Entry 4L4T (X-ray diffraction, 2.00 A resolution); this record covers chains A and H of the 4 polymer chains in the assembly.

# Chain A
Name: Major histocompatibility complex class I-related gene protein
Source organism: Homo sapiens
Notes: fragment: extracellular domain, residues 23-292
Reference sequence: Q95460 (HMR1_HUMAN); residues 1-270 here correspond to UniProt positions 23-292 (UniProt number = residue number + 22)
Sequence (271 residues; each row starts with the number of its first residue; numbering starts at 0):
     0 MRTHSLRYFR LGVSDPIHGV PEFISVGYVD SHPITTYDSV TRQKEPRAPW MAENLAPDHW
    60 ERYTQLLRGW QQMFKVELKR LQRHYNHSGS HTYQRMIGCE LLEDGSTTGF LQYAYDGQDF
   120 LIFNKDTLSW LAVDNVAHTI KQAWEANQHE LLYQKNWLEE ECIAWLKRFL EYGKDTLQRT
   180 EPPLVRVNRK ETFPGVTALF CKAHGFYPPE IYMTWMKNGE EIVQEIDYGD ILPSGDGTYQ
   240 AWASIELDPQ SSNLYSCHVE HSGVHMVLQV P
Not modelled in the structure: 247-252, 270
Construct notes: expression tag (0); engineered mutation S261 (Cys283 in Q95460)
Cystine bridges: C98-C161, C200-C256
Covalently attached groups: 6-formylpterin (6FP) linked to K43
Small-molecule neighbours: 6-formylpterin (6FP; 2-amino-4-oxo-3,4-dihydropteridine-6-carbaldehyde): Y7, R9, S24, T34, Y62, L66, W69, R94, I96, Y152, W156
Curated features (UniProtKB/Swiss-Prot):
  - binding site (5-(2-oxoethylideneamino)-6-(D-ribitylamino)uracil): R9, S24, K43, R94, Y152, Q153
  - binding site (5-(2-oxopropylideneamino)-6-(D-ribitylamino)uracil): R9, S24, K43, R94, Y152, Q153
  - binding site (7-hydroxy-6-methyl-8-(1-D-ribityl)lumazine): R9, S24, K43, R94, Y152, Q153
  - binding site (8-(9H-purin-6-yl)-2-oxa-8-azabicyclo[3.3.1]nona-3,6-diene-4,6-dicarbaldehyde): R9, K43, H58, R94
  - binding site (2-amino-4-oxopteridine-6-carbaldehyde): K43
  - binding site (pyridoxal): K43
  - glycosylation: N85 (N-linked (GlcNAc...) asparagine)
Reported in the primary citation:
  - conformationally variable residues (helix shift): E144 to Q153
  - binding site for 6-formylpterin: K43

# Chain H
Name: MAIT T-cell receptor beta chain
Source organism: Homo sapiens
Sequence (245 residues; numbered 1 to 245; the number before each row is that of its first residue):
     1 NAGVTQTPKF QVLKTGQSMT LQCAQDMNHN SMYWYRQDPG MGLRLIYYSA SEGTTDKGEV
    61 PNGYNVSRLN KREFSLRLES AAPSQTSVYF CASSVWTGEG SGELFFGEGS RLTVLEDLKN
   121 VFPPEVAVFE PSEAEISHTQ KATLVCLATG FYPDHVELSW WVNGKEVHSG VCTDPQPLKE
   181 QPALNDSRYA LSSRLRVSAT FWQNPRNHFR CQVQFYGLSE NDEWTQDRAK PVTQIVSAEA
   241 WGRAD
Not modelled in the structure: 1-2, 245
Cystine bridges: C23-C91, C146-C211

# Chain A / chain H interface
Pairs across the interface (23):
  R41(A) - G53(H)
  R61(A) - Y48(H)  hydrogen bond
  R61(A) - T97(H)
  Q64(A) - Y48(H)
  Q64(A) - A50(H)
  Q64(A) - T54(H)  hydrogen bond
  Q64(A) - T55(H)
  Q64(A) - D56(H)
  L65(A) - T97(H)
  L65(A) - G98(H)
  R67(A) - S51(H)
  R67(A) - T54(H)  hydrogen bond
  G68(A) - S51(H)
  G68(A) - W96(H)
  W69(A) - T97(H)
  W69(A) - G98(H)
  M72(A) - W96(H)  hydrophobic
  H148(A) - S101(H)
  E149(A) - E99(H)
  E149(A) - S101(H)  hydrogen bond (backbone-side chain)
  Y152(A) - G98(H)
  Y152(A) - E99(H)
  Y152(A) - G100(H)
Other interface residues (no listed pair), chain A (14 interface residues in all): E60, Q71, N146
Other interface residues (no listed pair), chain H (14 interface residues in all): N30

# Summary
The chain A/chain H interface involves 14 residues from each chain, with 4 hydrogen bonds. Polar contacts
include R61(A)-Y48(H), Q64(A)-T54(H) and R67(A)-T54(H). Covalently linked 6-formylpterin: at K43(A). From the
paper: a binding site for 6-formylpterin at K43(A); conformational variability at E144(A).
Here chain A is Major histocompatibility complex class I-related gene protein and chain H is MAIT T-cell
receptor beta chain, both from Homo sapiens. Entry 4L4T (Structure of human MAIT TCR in complex with human
MR1-6-FP) was determined by X-ray diffraction (same publication as 4L4V).
